Entry 1DJC (X-ray diffraction, 2.00 A resolution); this record covers chain A.

Chain A:
Name: Beta-lactamase
From: Staphylococcus aureus
Notes: EC 3.5.2.6
UniProt: P00807 (BLAC_STAAU); the author numbering skips numbers that UniProt does not, so the offset changes along the chain: 31-57 = UniProt 25-51; 59-84 = UniProt 52-77; 87-290 = UniProt 78-281
Chain sequence (257 residues; numbered 31 to 290; 3 numbers in that range are skipped by the numbering (no residue carries them; nothing is unmodelled there); the number before each row is that of its first residue):
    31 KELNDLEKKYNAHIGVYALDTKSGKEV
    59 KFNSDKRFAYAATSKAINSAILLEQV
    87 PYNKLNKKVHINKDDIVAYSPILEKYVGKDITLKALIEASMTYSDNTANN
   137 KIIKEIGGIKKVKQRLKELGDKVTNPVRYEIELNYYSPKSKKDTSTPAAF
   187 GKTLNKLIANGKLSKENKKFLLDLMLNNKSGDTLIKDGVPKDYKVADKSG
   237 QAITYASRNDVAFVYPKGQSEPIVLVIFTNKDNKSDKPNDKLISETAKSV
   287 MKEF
Sequence notes: engineered mutation Ala70 (Ser63 in P00807)
Curated features (UniProtKB/Swiss-Prot):
  - binding site (substrate): Lys234 to Gly236

Summary:
From UniProt: 3 substrate-binding residues.
Chain A is Beta-lactamase (Staphylococcus aureus); the structure, Structure of beta-lactamase precursor, S70A
mutant, at 120K, was determined by X-ray diffraction (same publication as 1DJA and 1DJB).
